Entry 6V10 (electron microscopy, 3.77 A resolution); this record covers chains F and Q of the 120 polymer chains in the assembly.

[Chain F (and Q)]
Molecule: Capsid protein
Source organism: Adeno-associated virus - 8
Notes: chain Q of this document is another copy of the same molecule, construct and numbering; everything in this record applies to it too
UniProt: Q8JQF8 (Q8JQF8_9VIRU); residue numbers follow UniProt; this construct covers 218-738
Chain sequence (521 residues; each row starts with the number of its first residue):
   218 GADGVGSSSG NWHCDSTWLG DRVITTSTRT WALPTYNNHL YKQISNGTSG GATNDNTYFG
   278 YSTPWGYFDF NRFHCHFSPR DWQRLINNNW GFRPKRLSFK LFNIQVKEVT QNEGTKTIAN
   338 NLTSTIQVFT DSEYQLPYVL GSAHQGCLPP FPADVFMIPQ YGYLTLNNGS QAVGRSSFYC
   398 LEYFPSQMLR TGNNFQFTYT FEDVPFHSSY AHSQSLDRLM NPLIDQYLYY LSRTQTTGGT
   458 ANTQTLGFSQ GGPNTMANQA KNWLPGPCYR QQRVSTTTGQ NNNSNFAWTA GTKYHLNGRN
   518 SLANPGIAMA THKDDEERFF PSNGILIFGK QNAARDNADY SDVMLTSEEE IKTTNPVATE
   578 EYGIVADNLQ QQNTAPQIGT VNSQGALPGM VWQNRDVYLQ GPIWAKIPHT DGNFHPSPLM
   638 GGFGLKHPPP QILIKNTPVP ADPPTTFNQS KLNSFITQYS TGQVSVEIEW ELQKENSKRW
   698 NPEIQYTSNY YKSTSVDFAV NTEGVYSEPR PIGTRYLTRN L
Reported in the primary citation:
  - binding site for the 2-nt DNA strand: Pro422, His632, Pro633

[Chain F / chain Q interface]
Contacting residue pairs (208; chain F residue first):
  Ile261(F) - Pro439(Q)  hydrophobic
  Asp272(F) - Arg435(Q)  hydrogen bond (backbone-side chain)
  Asn273(F) - Asn471(Q)
  Asn273(F) - Thr472(Q)
  Asn273(F) - Met473(Q)  hydrogen bond (side chain-backbone)
  Asn273(F) - Ala474(Q)  hydrogen bond (side chain-backbone)
  Thr274(F) - Arg435(Q)
  Thr274(F) - Met473(Q)
  Tyr275(F) - Pro470(Q)
  Tyr275(F) - Met473(Q)  hydrophobic
  Ser279(F) - Leu440(Q)
  Tyr284(F) - Asn438(Q)
  Arg289(F) - Tyr444(Q)  hydrogen bond
  Glu350(F) - Asn693(Q)  hydrogen bond
  Gln352(F) - Asn693(Q)
  Gln352(F) - Lys695(Q)
  Gln352(F) - Asn737(Q)
  Pro354(F) - Gln431(Q)
  Val356(F) - Asn438(Q)
  Gly358(F) - Asn479(Q)  hydrogen bond (backbone-side chain)
  Ser359(F) - Met437(Q)
  Ser359(F) - Gln443(Q)  hydrogen bond (backbone-side chain)
  Ala360(F) - Gln443(Q)
  Ala360(F) - Tyr444(Q)  hydrogen bond (backbone-backbone)
  His361(F) - Met437(Q)
  His361(F) - Asn438(Q)  hydrogen bond (side chain-backbone)
  His361(F) - Ile441(Q)  hydrogen bond (side chain-backbone)
  His361(F) - Asp442(Q)
  His361(F) - Tyr444(Q)
  Gln362(F) - Ile441(Q)
  Gln362(F) - Asp442(Q)  hydrogen bond (backbone-backbone)
  Gln362(F) - Gln443(Q)
  Gln362(F) - Tyr444(Q)
  Gln362(F) - Gln467(Q)  hydrogen bond
  Gln377(F) - Asn438(Q)  hydrogen bond (backbone-side chain)
  Gln377(F) - Leu440(Q)
  Gln377(F) - Ile441(Q)
  Gly379(F) - Pro439(Q)
  Tyr380(F) - Pro439(Q)
  Leu381(F) - Gln431(Q)
  Leu381(F) - Arg435(Q)
  Leu381(F) - Pro439(Q)  hydrophobic
  Leu381(F) - Met473(Q)  hydrophobic
  Thr382(F) - Ser430(Q)
  Leu383(F) - His429(Q)
  Leu383(F) - Ser430(Q)  hydrogen bond (backbone-backbone)
  Leu383(F) - Gln431(Q)
  Leu383(F) - Ser432(Q)
  Leu383(F) - Thr570(Q)
  Asn385(F) - Asp531(Q)
  Gly391(F) - Arg696(Q)
  Gly391(F) - Ile701(Q)
  Arg392(F) - Ala428(Q)
  Arg392(F) - Glu566(Q)  salt bridge
  Arg392(F) - Glu567(Q)  salt bridge
  Arg392(F) - Arg696(Q)
  Arg392(F) - Ile701(Q)
  Ser393(F) - Arg696(Q)  hydrogen bond (backbone-side chain)
  Ser393(F) - Asn698(Q)  hydrogen bond (backbone-side chain)
  Ser394(F) - Ser430(Q)
  Ser394(F) - Arg696(Q)  hydrogen bond
  Ser394(F) - Thr735(Q)
  Phe395(F) - Arg696(Q)
  Phe395(F) - Trp697(Q)  hydrogen bond (backbone-backbone)
  Tyr396(F) - Arg696(Q)
  Tyr396(F) - Asn737(Q)  hydrogen bond
  Tyr400(F) - Lys695(Q)
  Tyr400(F) - Trp697(Q)  hydrophobic
  Phe401(F) - Lys695(Q)
  Pro484(F) - Pro605(Q)
  Tyr486(F) - Gly580(Q)
  Tyr486(F) - Ile581(Q)
  Tyr486(F) - Val582(Q)
  Tyr486(F) - Gln601(Q)
  Arg487(F) - Val582(Q)
  Arg487(F) - Ala583(Q)
  Arg487(F) - Asp584(Q)  hydrogen bond (side chain-backbone)
  Gln489(F) - Ala583(Q)
  Gln489(F) - Asn585(Q)  hydrogen bond (side chain-backbone)
  Gln489(F) - Leu586(Q)
  Gln489(F) - Gln587(Q)  hydrogen bond (side chain-backbone)
  Gln489(F) - Pro593(Q)
  Arg490(F) - Leu586(Q)
  Arg490(F) - Gln587(Q)  hydrogen bond (backbone-side chain)
  Val491(F) - Gln587(Q)
  Thr495(F) - Gln461(Q)  hydrogen bond (backbone-side chain)
  Gly496(F) - Gln461(Q)
  Gly496(F) - Gln589(Q)
  Gln497(F) - Gln588(Q)
  Gln497(F) - Gln589(Q)  hydrogen bond (backbone-backbone)
  Asn498(F) - Leu463(Q)
  Asn498(F) - Gln587(Q)
  Asn498(F) - Gln589(Q)
  Asn499(F) - Gln461(Q)
  Asn499(F) - Gln588(Q)  hydrogen bond (backbone-backbone)
  Asn499(F) - Gln589(Q)
  Asn499(F) - Thr591(Q)  hydrogen bond (side chain-backbone)
  Asn499(F) - Ala592(Q)
  Asn499(F) - Pro593(Q)
  Asn500(F) - Asn459(Q)
  Asn500(F) - Thr460(Q)
  Asn500(F) - Gln461(Q)  hydrogen bond (side chain-backbone)
  Ser501(F) - Thr451(Q)
  Ser501(F) - Gln452(Q)
  Asn502(F) - Arg450(Q)
  Asn502(F) - Thr451(Q)  hydrogen bond (side chain-backbone)
  Asn502(F) - Gln452(Q)  hydrogen bond (backbone-side chain)
  Phe503(F) - Thr451(Q)
  Phe503(F) - Gln587(Q)
  Ala504(F) - Leu448(Q)
  Ala504(F) - Thr451(Q)
  Thr506(F) - Ile595(Q)
  Thr509(F) - Ile581(Q)
  Thr509(F) - Val582(Q)
  Lys510(F) - Gly580(Q)
  Lys510(F) - Ile581(Q)  hydrogen bond (backbone-backbone)
  Tyr511(F) - Lys478(Q)
  Tyr511(F) - Pro482(Q)  hydrophobic
  Tyr511(F) - Tyr579(Q)
  Tyr511(F) - Gly580(Q)
  His512(F) - Glu577(Q)  salt bridge
  His512(F) - Glu578(Q)
  His512(F) - Tyr579(Q)  hydrogen bond (backbone-backbone)
  His512(F) - Gly580(Q)
  Leu513(F) - Lys569(Q)
  Leu513(F) - Thr570(Q)
  Leu513(F) - Asn572(Q)
  Asn514(F) - Asp531(Q)
  Asn514(F) - Lys569(Q)
  Gly515(F) - Lys530(Q)
  Arg516(F) - Asp434(Q)  salt bridge
  Arg516(F) - Arg435(Q)
  Ser518(F) - Lys478(Q)  hydrogen bond
  Leu519(F) - Ala474(Q)  hydrogen bond (backbone-backbone)
  Leu519(F) - Asn475(Q)
  Asn521(F) - Asn475(Q)  hydrogen bond (side chain-backbone)
  Asn521(F) - Gln476(Q)
  Asn521(F) - Ala477(Q)
  Asn521(F) - Lys478(Q)  hydrogen bond (backbone-backbone)
  Ile524(F) - Pro605(Q)
  Ile544(F) - Leu445(Q)
  Ile544(F) - Tyr446(Q)
  Ile544(F) - Phe465(Q)  hydrophobic
  Phe545(F) - Leu445(Q)  hydrophobic
  Gly546(F) - Tyr446(Q)
  Ala551(F) - Tyr446(Q)
  Arg552(F) - Asp442(Q)  salt bridge
  Arg552(F) - Tyr446(Q)
  Arg552(F) - Ser466(Q)
  Arg552(F) - Gln467(Q)  hydrogen bond (backbone-backbone)
  Asp553(F) - Phe465(Q)
  Asp553(F) - Ser466(Q)
  Asn554(F) - Arg450(Q)  hydrogen bond
  Asn554(F) - Phe465(Q)  hydrogen bond (backbone-backbone)
  Asn554(F) - Ser466(Q)  hydrogen bond (backbone-side chain)
  Ala555(F) - Leu463(Q)
  Ala555(F) - Gly464(Q)
  Ala555(F) - Phe465(Q)  hydrogen bond (backbone-backbone)
  Asp556(F) - Leu463(Q)
  Tyr557(F) - Phe465(Q)  hydrophobic
  Val560(F) - Phe465(Q)  hydrophobic
  Asn599(F) - Ala583(Q)  hydrogen bond (side chain-backbone)
  Asn599(F) - Asp584(Q)
  Ser600(F) - Gln601(Q)  hydrogen bond
  Gly602(F) - Gln601(Q)
  Gly602(F) - Ala603(Q)
  Gly602(F) - Leu604(Q)
  Ala603(F) - Ala603(Q)  hydrogen bond (backbone-backbone)
  Gln617(F) - Tyr444(Q)
  Pro619(F) - Tyr444(Q)
  Ala622(F) - Asn479(Q)
  Lys623(F) - Trp480(Q)
  Lys623(F) - Leu738(Q)
  Ile624(F) - Trp480(Q)  hydrophobic
  Pro625(F) - Trp480(Q)
  Pro625(F) - Leu738(Q)  hydrophobic
  His626(F) - Tyr427(Q)  hydrogen bond
  His626(F) - His429(Q)
  His626(F) - Arg736(Q)  hydrogen bond
  His626(F) - Leu738(Q)
  Thr627(F) - Val608(Q)
  Thr627(F) - Trp609(Q)
  Thr627(F) - Gln610(Q)
  Asp628(F) - Ser425(Q)  hydrogen bond
  Asp628(F) - Trp609(Q)
  Asp628(F) - Gln610(Q)
  Asp628(F) - Asn611(Q)  hydrogen bond (side chain-backbone)
  Asp628(F) - Arg732(Q)  salt bridge
  Gly629(F) - Val608(Q)
  Gly629(F) - Trp609(Q)  hydrogen bond (backbone-backbone)
  Asn630(F) - Met607(Q)
  Asn630(F) - Val608(Q)
  Asn630(F) - Trp609(Q)
  Phe631(F) - Leu604(Q)
  Phe631(F) - Pro605(Q)
  Phe631(F) - Gly606(Q)  hydrogen bond (backbone-backbone)
  Phe631(F) - Met607(Q)  hydrogen bond (backbone-backbone)
  Phe631(F) - Trp609(Q)
  Phe631(F) - Phe631(Q)  hydrophobic
  His632(F) - Gly606(Q)  hydrogen bond (backbone-backbone)
  Pro633(F) - Trp480(Q)  hydrophobic
  Leu636(F) - Lys478(Q)
  Leu636(F) - Asn479(Q)  hydrogen bond (backbone-backbone)
  Leu636(F) - Trp480(Q)
  Leu636(F) - Leu481(Q)  hydrophobic
  Met637(F) - Leu445(Q)  hydrophobic
  Met637(F) - Ala477(Q)  hydrophobic
  Met637(F) - Asn479(Q)
Also at the interface, not in a pair above, chain F (111 interface residues in all): Tyr278, Tyr355, Pro376, Tyr378, Cys397, Ser492, Trp505, Ala507, Asn517, Pro522, Phe537, Ser539, Leu543, Ala550, Gln601, Trp609, Gly618, Ser634, Pro635
Also at the interface, not in a pair above, chain Q (103 interface residues in all): Leu433, Leu436, Tyr447, Ser449, Thr462, Gly469, Asp532, Pro573, Val574, Gln594, Val598, Gly602, His632

[In short]
Chain F and chain Q form an interface of 111 and 103 residues respectively, with 53 hydrogen bonds and 6 salt
bridges. Polar contacts include Arg392(F)-Glu566(Q), Arg392(F)-Glu567(Q) and His512(F)-Glu577(Q). From the
paper: a binding site for the 2-nt DNA strand at Pro422(F), His632(F) and Pro633(F).
Both chains are Capsid protein (Adeno-associated virus - 8). Entry 6V10 (genome-containing AAV8 particles) was
determined by electron microscopy (same publication as 6O9R, 6V12, 6V1G, 6V1T and 6V1Z).
